Entry 3HYM (X-ray diffraction, 2.80 A resolution); this record covers chains A and B.

Chain A:
Name: Anaphase-promoting complex subunit CDC26
Organism: Homo sapiens
Notes: fragment: cdc26n
UniProtKB: Q8NHZ8 (CDC26_HUMAN); residues 1-29 here = UniProt positions 1-29
Sequence (29 residues; each row starts with the number of its first residue):
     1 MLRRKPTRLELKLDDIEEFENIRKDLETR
Not modelled in the structure: 27-29
Modified / non-standard residues: Mse1 (selenomethionine; parent Met)

Chain B:
Name: Cell division cycle protein 16 homolog
Organism: Homo sapiens
Notes: fragment: apc6tpr
UniProtKB: Q13042 (CDC16_HUMAN); numbering as in UniProt (aligned over 212-539)
Sequence (330 residues; row label = number of the first residue in the row):
   210 GSYNKPSETVIPESVDGLQENLDVVVSLAERHYYNCDFKMCYKLTSVVME
   260 KDPFHASCLPVHIGTLVELNKANELFYLSHKLVDLYPSNPVSWFAVGCYY
   310 LMVGHKNEHARRYLSKATTLEKTYGPAWIAYGHSFAVESEHDQAMAAYFT
   360 AAQLMKGCHLPMLYIGLEYGLTNNSKLAERFFSQALSIAPEDPFVMHEVG
   410 VVAFQNGEWKTAEKWFLDALEKIKAIGNEVTVDKWEPLLNNLGHVCRKLK
   460 KYAEALDYHRQALVLIPQNASTYSAIGYIHSLMGNFENAVDYFHTALGLR
   510 RDDTFSVTMLGHCIEMYIGDSEAYIGADIK
Not modelled in the structure: 210-228, 530-539
Sequence notes: expression tag (210-211)
Modified / non-standard residues: Mse249, Mse258, Mse311, Mse354, Mse364, Mse371, Mse405, Mse492, Mse518, Mse525 (selenomethionine; parent Met)
UniProt features mapped onto this chain:
  - modified residue: Ser490 (Phosphoserine)

Interface between chain A and chain B:
Contacting residue pairs - 71 pairs, chain A then chain B:
  Mse1(A) - Glu239(B)
  Mse1(A) - Tyr243(B)
  Mse1(A) - Pro269(B)
  Mse1(A) - Mse364(B)
  Leu2(A) - Tyr242(B)
  Leu2(A) - Cys307(B)  hydrophobic
  Leu2(A) - Ile338(B)  hydrophobic
  Leu2(A) - Ala339(B)  hydrophobic
  Leu2(A) - His342(B)
  Arg3(A) - Tyr242(B)  hydrogen bond (side chain-backbone)
  Arg3(A) - Tyr243(B)
  Arg3(A) - Cys245(B)
  Arg3(A) - Phe247(B)
  Arg3(A) - Glu277(B)
  Arg3(A) - His342(B)
  Arg3(A) - Leu369(B)
  Arg3(A) - Tyr373(B)
  Arg3(A) - Asp401(B)  salt bridge
  Arg3(A) - Phe403(B)
  Arg4(A) - His342(B)
  Arg4(A) - Ala345(B)  hydrogen bond (side chain-backbone)
  Arg4(A) - Tyr357(B)
  Arg4(A) - Tyr373(B)  hydrogen bond (backbone-side chain)
  Arg4(A) - Leu376(B)
  Arg4(A) - Glu377(B)  salt bridge
  Pro6(A) - Phe403(B)  hydrophobic
  Pro6(A) - His406(B)
  Pro6(A) - Glu407(B)
  Pro6(A) - Trp444(B)
  Pro6(A) - Pro446(B)
  Thr7(A) - Leu376(B)
  Thr7(A) - His406(B)
  Thr7(A) - Glu407(B)  hydrogen bond
  Thr7(A) - Val410(B)
  Thr7(A) - Asn450(B)
  Arg8(A) - Glu445(B)  salt bridge
  Arg8(A) - Pro446(B)
  Arg8(A) - Asn449(B)
  Arg8(A) - Asn478(B)
  Arg8(A) - Ser480(B)  hydrogen bond
  Arg8(A) - Thr481(B)
  Leu9(A) - Phe413(B)  hydrophobic
  Leu9(A) - Asn449(B)
  Leu9(A) - Asn450(B)
  Leu9(A) - His453(B)
  Glu10(A) - His453(B)
  Glu10(A) - Ser480(B)
  Leu11(A) - His453(B)
  Leu11(A) - Arg456(B)
  Leu11(A) - Ser483(B)
  Leu11(A) - Tyr487(B)  hydrophobic
  Leu11(A) - Phe514(B)  hydrophobic
  Lys12(A) - Phe514(B)
  Leu13(A) - Phe514(B)  hydrophobic
  Asp15(A) - Lys457(B)  salt bridge
  Asp15(A) - Tyr487(B)  hydrogen bond (backbone-side chain)
  Ile16(A) - Tyr487(B)  hydrogen bond (backbone-side chain)
  Ile16(A) - Phe514(B)  hydrophobic
  Ile16(A) - Thr517(B)
  Ile16(A) - Mse518(B)
  Glu18(A) - Arg456(B)  salt bridge
  Glu18(A) - Lys457(B)  salt bridge
  Glu18(A) - Tyr487(B)
  Glu18(A) - Leu491(B)
  Phe19(A) - Tyr487(B)  hydrogen bond (backbone-side chain)
  Phe19(A) - Ser490(B)
  Phe19(A) - Leu491(B)
  Phe19(A) - Phe495(B)  hydrophobic
  Ile22(A) - Tyr461(B)
  Ile22(A) - Leu491(B)
  Arg23(A) - Mse525(B)
Also at the interface, not in a pair above, chain A (20 interface residues in all): Lys5, Glu17
Also at the interface, not in a pair above, chain B (55 interface residues in all): Val270, Gly273, Val276, Phe303, Leu310, Mse311, Pro335, Phe425, Ala484, His521
The authors on this interface:
  - residue pairs: Leu2(A)-Tyr242(B), Leu2(A)-Cys307(B), Leu2(A)-Ile338(B), Leu2(A)-Ala339(B), Leu2(A)-His342(B), Leu2(A)-Leu369(B), Thr7(A)-Asn450(B), Thr7(A)-Leu376(B), Thr7(A)-His406(B), Thr7(A)-Glu407(B), Thr7(A)-Val410(B), Leu9(A)-Phe413(B), Leu9(A)-Asn449(B), Leu9(A)-Asn450(B), Leu9(A)-His453(B)
  - interface residues, chain A: Mse1(A), Lys5(A)

Overview:
Chain A and chain B form an interface of 20 and 55 residues respectively; the contacts include 8 hydrogen
bonds and 6 salt bridges. Polar contacts include Arg3(A)-Asp401(B), Arg4(A)-Glu377(B) and Arg8(A)-Glu445(B).
The authors report contacts between Leu2(A) and Tyr242(B), Leu2(A) and Cys307(B) and Leu2(A) and Ile338(B)
among others. The paper reports interface residues Mse1(A) and Lys5(A).
Chain A is Anaphase-promoting complex subunit CDC26 and chain B is Cell division cycle protein 16 homolog,
both from Homo sapiens; the structure, Insights into Anaphase Promoting Complex TPR subdomain assembly from a
CDC26-APC6 structure, was determined by X-ray diffraction.
